Entry 7UIV (electron microscopy, 3.38 A resolution); this record covers chains C and S of the 14 polymer chains in the assembly.

== Chain C ==
Molecule: ATP-dependent Clp protease ATP-binding subunit ClpA
Organism: Escherichia coli
UniProt: A0A836NDF2 (A0A836NDF2_ECOLX); numbering as in UniProt (aligned over 1-758)
Amino-acid sequence (758 residues; numbered 1 to 758; the number before each row is that of its first residue):
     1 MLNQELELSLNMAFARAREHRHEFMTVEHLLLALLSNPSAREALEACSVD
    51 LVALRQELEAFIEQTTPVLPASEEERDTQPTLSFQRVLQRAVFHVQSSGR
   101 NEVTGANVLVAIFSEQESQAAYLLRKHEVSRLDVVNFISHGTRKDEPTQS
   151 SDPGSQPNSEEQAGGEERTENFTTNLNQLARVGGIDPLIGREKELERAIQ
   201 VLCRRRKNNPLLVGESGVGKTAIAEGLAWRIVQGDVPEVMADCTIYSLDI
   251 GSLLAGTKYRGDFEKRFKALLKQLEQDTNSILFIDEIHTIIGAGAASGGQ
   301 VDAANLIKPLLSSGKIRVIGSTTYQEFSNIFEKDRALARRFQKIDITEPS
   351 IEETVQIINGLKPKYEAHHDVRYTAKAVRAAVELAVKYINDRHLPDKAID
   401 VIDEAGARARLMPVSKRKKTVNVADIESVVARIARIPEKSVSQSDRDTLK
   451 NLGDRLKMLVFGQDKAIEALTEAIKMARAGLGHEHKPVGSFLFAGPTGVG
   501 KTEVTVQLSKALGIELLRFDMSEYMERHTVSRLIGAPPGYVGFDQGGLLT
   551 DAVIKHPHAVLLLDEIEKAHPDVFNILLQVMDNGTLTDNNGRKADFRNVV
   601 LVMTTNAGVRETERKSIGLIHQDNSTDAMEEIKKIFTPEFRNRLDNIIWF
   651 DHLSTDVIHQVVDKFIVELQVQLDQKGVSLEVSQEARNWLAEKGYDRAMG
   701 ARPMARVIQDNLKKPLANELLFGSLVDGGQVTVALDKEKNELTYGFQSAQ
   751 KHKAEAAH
Unresolved in the structure: 1-168, 752-758
Construct notes: conflict Thr169 (Met in A0A836NDF2)
Ion coordination: Mg2+ site 1: Thr221 (together with ATP-gamma-S); Mg2+ site 2 near Thr502 (its only coordinating residue here)
Small-molecule neighbours:
  - ATP-gamma-S (AGS; phosphothiophosphoric acid-adenylate ester), molecule 1: Asp186, Pro187, Leu188, Ile189, Arg191, Ser216, Gly217, Val218, Gly219, Lys220, Thr221, Ala222, Glu286, Ser321, Thr323, Ile357, Leu361, Tyr365, Pro395, Ile399
  - ATP-gamma-S (AGS), molecule 2: Arg206, Ser312, Ala336, Arg339, Arg340
  - ATP-gamma-S (AGS), molecule 3: Leu459, Val460, Phe461, Gln463, Pro496, Thr497, Gly498, Val499, Gly500, Lys501, Thr502, Glu503, Glu565, Thr604, Asn606, Leu653, Val661, Lys664, Phe665, Ala701, Arg702
  - ATP-gamma-S (AGS), molecule 4: Asp582, Glu639, Asn642, Arg643

== Chain S ==
Molecule: ATP-dependent Clp protease adapter protein ClpS
Organism: Escherichia coli
UniProt: A0A1X3JJM5 (A0A1X3JJM5_ECOLX); residue numbers follow UniProt; this construct covers 1-106
Amino-acid sequence (106 residues; numbered 1 to 106; the number before each row is that of its first residue):
     1 MGKTNDWLDFDQLAEEKVRDALKPPSMYKVILVNDDYTPMEFVIDVLQKF
    51 FSYDVERATQLMLAVHYQGKAICGVFTAEVAETKVAMVNKYARENEHPLL
   101 CTLEKA
Unresolved in the structure: 1-2, 10-15, 27-106

== Chain C / chain S interface ==
Pairs across the interface - 17 pairs, chain C then chain S:
  Lys258(C) - Ala21(S)
  Lys258(C) - Leu22(S)
  Tyr259(C) - Leu22(S)
  Tyr259(C) - Pro24(S)  hydrophobic
  Arg260(C) - Leu22(S)
  Arg260(C) - Lys23(S)
  Gly294(C) - Arg19(S)
  Ala296(C) - Val18(S)
  Ala296(C) - Arg19(S)
  Ala296(C) - Asp20(S)
  Ala296(C) - Ala21(S)
  Gly539(C) - Asp9(S)  hydrogen bond (backbone-backbone)
  Tyr540(C) - Asp6(S)
  Tyr540(C) - Trp7(S)
  Tyr540(C) - Leu8(S)  hydrophobic
  Tyr540(C) - Asp9(S)
  Val541(C) - Asp9(S)
Other interface residues (no listed pair), chain C (12 interface residues in all): Gly292, Ala293, Ala295, His528
Other interface residues (no listed pair), chain S (12 interface residues in all): Thr4

== In short ==
Chain C and chain S each contribute 12 residues to their interface; the contacts include 1 hydrogen bond. Its
one hydrogen bond, Gly539(C)-Asp9(S), is backbone to backbone. Chain C binds 4 copies of ATP-gamma-S.
Chain C is ATP-dependent Clp protease ATP-binding subunit ClpA and chain S is ATP-dependent Clp protease
adapter protein ClpS, both from Escherichia coli; the structure, ClpAP complex bound to ClpS N-terminal
extension, class IIa, was determined by electron microscopy, deposited together with 7UIW, 7UIX, 7UIZ, 7UJ0
and 7UIY.
